6EVW - chains B and F of the 12 polymer chains in the assembly; structure by electron microscopy, 4.40 A resolution (low resolution: residue-level contacts below are approximate; hydrogen-bond / salt-bridge calls are withheld).

# Chain B (and F)
Protein: Tubulin beta chain
Organism: Sus scrofa
Notes: chain F of this document is another copy of the same molecule, construct and numbering; everything in this record applies to it too
UniProt: P02554 (TBB_PIG); residues 1-429 here = UniProt positions 1-429
Amino-acid sequence (429 residues; numbered 1 to 429; the number before each row is that of its first residue):
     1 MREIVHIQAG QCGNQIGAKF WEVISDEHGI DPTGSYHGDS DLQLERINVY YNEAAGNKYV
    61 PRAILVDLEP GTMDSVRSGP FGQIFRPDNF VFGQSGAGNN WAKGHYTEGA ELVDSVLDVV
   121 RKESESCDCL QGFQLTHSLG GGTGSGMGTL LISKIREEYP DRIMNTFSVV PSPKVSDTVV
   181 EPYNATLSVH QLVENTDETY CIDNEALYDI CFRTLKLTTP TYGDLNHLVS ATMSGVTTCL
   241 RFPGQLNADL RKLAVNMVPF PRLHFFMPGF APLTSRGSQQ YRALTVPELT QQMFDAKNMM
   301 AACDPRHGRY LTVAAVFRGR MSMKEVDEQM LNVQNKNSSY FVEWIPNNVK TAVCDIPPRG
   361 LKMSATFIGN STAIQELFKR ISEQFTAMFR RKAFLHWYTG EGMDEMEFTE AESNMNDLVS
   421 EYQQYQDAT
UniProt features mapped onto this chain:
  - motif: Met-1 to Ile-4 (MREI motif)
  - binding site (GTP): Gln-11, Glu-69, Ser-138, Gly-142, Thr-143, Gly-144, Asn-204, Asn-226
  - binding site (Mg(2+)): Glu-69
  - modified residue: Ser-40 (Phosphoserine), Lys-58 (N6-acetyllysine), Ser-172 (Phosphoserine), Thr-285 (Phosphothreonine), Thr-290 (Phosphothreonine), Arg-318 (Omega-N-methylarginine)
  - cross-link (Glycyl lysine isopeptide (Lys-Gly)): Lys-58 (interchain with G-Cter in ubiquitin), Lys-324 (interchain with G-Cter in ubiquitin)
  - natural variant: His-37 (H37V: In 2nd form), Asn-48 (N48S: In 2nd form), Ala-55 to Asn-57 (sequence variant, change not given here; In 2nd form), Ser-275 (S275A: In 2nd form)
Ion coordination: Mg2+: Gln-11 (together with phosphomethylphosphonic acid guanylate ester)
Residues lining bound ligands: phosphomethylphosphonic acid guanylate ester (G2P): Gly-10, Gln-11, Cys-12, Gln-15, Glu-69, Ala-97, Gly-98, Asn-99, Ser-138, Gly-140, Gly-141, Gly-142, Thr-143, Gly-144, Asp-177, Thr-178, Asn-204, Leu-207, Tyr-222, Asn-226
From the paper describing this entry:
  - binding site for phosphomethylphosphonic acid guanylate ester: Asp-177
  - self-association interface (contacts with another copy of this molecule); pairs are residue here / residue on that copy: Ala-55/Arg-282

# How chain B and chain F interact
Residue-residue contacts - 13 pairs, chain B then chain F:
  Lys-58(B) / Gln-280(F)
  Lys-58(B) / Tyr-281(F)
  Val-60(B) / Tyr-281(F)
  Gln-83(B) / Tyr-281(F)
  Ile-84(B) / Tyr-281(F)
  Phe-85(B) / Tyr-281(F)
  Arg-86(B) / Tyr-281(F)
  Arg-86(B) / Arg-282(F)
  Pro-87(B) / Tyr-281(F)
  Asp-88(B) / Arg-282(F)
  Lys-122(B) / Gln-291(F)
  Glu-125(B) / Gln-291(F)
  Glu-125(B) / Lys-336(F)
Other interface residues (no listed pair), chain B (13 interface residues in all): Thr-33, Ala-54, Ala-55
Other interface residues (no listed pair), chain F (7 interface residues in all): Ser-278, Ala-283
The authors on this interface:
  - residue pairs: Ala-55(B)/Arg-282(F)

# Summary
13 residues of chain B and 7 residues of chain F are in contact. The paper describes a contact between
Ala-55(B) and Arg-282(F). Ligands of chain B: phosphomethylphosphonic acid guanylate ester. The paper reports
a binding site for phosphomethylphosphonic acid guanylate ester at Asp-177(B); a self-association interface
involving Ala-55(B).
Both chains are Tubulin beta chain (Sus scrofa). Entry 6EVW (Cryo-EM structure of GMPCPP-microtubule
co-polymerised with doublecortin) was determined by electron microscopy, deposited together with 6EVX, 6EVY,
6EVZ and 6EW0.
